PDB entry 1LOC | X-ray diffraction, 2.05 A resolution | chains A and C of the 6 polymer chains in the assembly

== Chain A (and C) ==
Protein: Legume isolectin I (alpha chain)
Organism: Lathyrus ochrus
Notes: chain C of this document is another copy of the same molecule, construct and numbering; everything in this record applies to it too
Reference sequence: P04122 (LECB_LATOC); numbering as in UniProt (aligned over 1-181)
Chain sequence (181 residues; each row starts with the number of its first residue):
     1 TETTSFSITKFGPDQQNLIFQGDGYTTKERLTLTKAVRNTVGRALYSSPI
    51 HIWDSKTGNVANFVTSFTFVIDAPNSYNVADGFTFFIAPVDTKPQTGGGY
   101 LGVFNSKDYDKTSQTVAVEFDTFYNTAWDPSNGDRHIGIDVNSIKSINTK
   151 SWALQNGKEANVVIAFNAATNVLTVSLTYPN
Unresolved in the structure: 181
Differences from the reference sequence: conflict A153 (Lys in P04122)
Swiss-Prot annotation at these positions:
  - binding site (Mn(2+)): E119, D121, D129, H136
  - binding site (Ca(2+)): D121, F123, N125, D129
  - natural variant: Q16 (Q16P: In beta-2), S66 (S66A: In beta-2), A168 (A168G: In beta-2)

== Chain A / chain C interface ==
Residue-residue contacts (32; chain A residue first):
  T1(A) - I8(C)
  T1(A) - T9(C)  hydrogen bond (backbone-backbone)
  E2(A) - S7(C)
  E2(A) - Q15(C)  hydrogen bond
  T3(A) - F6(C)
  T3(A) - S7(C)  hydrogen bond
  T4(A) - S5(C)
  T4(A) - Y46(C)
  S5(A) - T4(C)
  S5(A) - S5(C)  hydrogen bond (backbone-backbone)
  F6(A) - T3(C)
  S7(A) - T1(C)
  S7(A) - E2(C)
  S7(A) - T3(C)  hydrogen bond
  I8(A) - T1(C)
  T9(A) - T1(C)  hydrogen bond (backbone-backbone)
  Q15(A) - E2(C)  hydrogen bond
  Q16(A) - P49(C)
  N17(A) - S48(C)
  N17(A) - P49(C)
  E29(A) - K56(C)  salt bridge
  Y46(A) - T4(C)
  Y46(A) - S48(C)
  S47(A) - S48(C)  hydrogen bond
  S47(A) - P49(C)
  S48(A) - N17(C)
  S48(A) - Y46(C)
  S48(A) - S47(C)  hydrogen bond
  P49(A) - Q16(C)
  P49(A) - N17(C)
  P49(A) - S47(C)
  V90(A) - Q16(C)
Interface residues without a listed pair, chain A (19 interface residues in all): K10
Interface residues without a listed pair, chain C (19 interface residues in all): K10, V90

== In short ==
Chain A and chain C each contribute 19 residues to their interface, with 9 hydrogen bonds and 1 salt bridge.
Polar pairs include E29(A)-K56(C), E2(A)-Q15(C) and T3(A)-S7(C). Curated annotation (UniProt) lists 4
Mn2+-binding residues and 4 Ca2+-binding residues on chain A.
Chain A and chain C are both Legume isolectin I (alpha chain) (Lathyrus ochrus); the structure, Interaction of
a legume lectin with two components of the bacterial cell wall, was determined by X-ray diffraction, deposited
together with 1LOD.
